PDB entry 8V7K | X-ray diffraction, 1.65 A resolution | chains A and P of the 3 polymer chains in the assembly

[Chain A]
Protein: DNA polymerase eta
Organism: Homo sapiens
Notes: EC 2.7.7.7
UniProtKB: Q9Y253 (POLH_HUMAN); numbering as in UniProt (aligned over 1-432)
Chain sequence (435 residues; numbered -2 to 432; the number before each row is that of its first residue; numbers below 1 keep their minus sign (Gly-2 is residue -2)):
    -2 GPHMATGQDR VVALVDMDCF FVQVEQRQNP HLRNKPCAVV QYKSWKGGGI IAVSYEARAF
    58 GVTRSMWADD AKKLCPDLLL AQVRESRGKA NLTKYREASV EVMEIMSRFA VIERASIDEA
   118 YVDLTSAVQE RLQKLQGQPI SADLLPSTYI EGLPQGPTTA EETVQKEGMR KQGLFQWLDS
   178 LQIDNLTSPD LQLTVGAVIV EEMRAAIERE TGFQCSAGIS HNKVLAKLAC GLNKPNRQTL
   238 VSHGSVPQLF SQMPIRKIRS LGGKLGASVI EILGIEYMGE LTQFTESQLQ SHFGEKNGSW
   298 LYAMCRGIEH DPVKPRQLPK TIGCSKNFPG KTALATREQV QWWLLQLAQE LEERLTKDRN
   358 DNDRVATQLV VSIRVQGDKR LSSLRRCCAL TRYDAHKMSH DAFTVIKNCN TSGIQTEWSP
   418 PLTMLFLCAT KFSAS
Unresolved in the structure: 154-161, 411-412
Construct notes: expression tag (-2 to 0)
Metal / ion sites: Mn2+ site 1: Asp13, Met14, Asp115 (together with 2'-deoxyadenosine 5'-triphosphate); Mn2+ site 2: Asp13, Asp115, Glu116 (together with 2'-deoxyadenosine 5'-triphosphate) (shared with CAR_9(P) of chain P)
Ligand contacts: 2'-deoxyadenosine 5'-triphosphate (DTP): Asp13, Met14, Asp15, Cys16, Phe17, Phe18, Ile48, Ala49, Tyr52, Arg55, Arg61, Ile114, Asp115, Glu116, Lys231
Swiss-Prot annotation at these positions:
  - binding site (Mg(2+)): Asp13, Met14, Asp115, Glu116
  - binding site (Mn(2+)): Asp13, Met14, Asp115, Glu116
  - binding site (a 2'-deoxyribonucleoside 5'-triphosphate): Arg61
  - natural variant: Val37 (deletion: In XPV), Leu75 (deletion: In XPV), Arg93 (R93P: In XPV), Arg111 (R111H: In XPV), Thr122 (T122P: In XPV), Gly153 (G153D: In a breast cancer sample), Thr191 (T191P: In XPV), Gly263 (G263V: In XPV), Val266 (V266D: In XPV), Gly295 (G295R: In XPV), Arg361 (R361S: In XPV)
  - mutagenesis: Tyr52 (Y52A/F: Reduces DNA polymerase activity; Y52E: Reduces DNA polymerase activity. Increases fidelity of replication and reduces translesion bypass), Arg61 (R61A: Reduces enzymatic activity by two-thirds), Ser62 (S62G: Increased DNA polymerase activity and translesion bypass compared to wild-type), Ala68 (A68S/V: Severe reduction in thymine dimer translesion bypass), Asn324 to Pro326 (Reduces binding to chromatin and to monoubiquitinated PCNA. Abolishes binding to monoubiquitinated PCNA; when associated with 705-E--H-713 Del)

[Chain P]
Molecule: 8-nt DNA strand
Sequence (8 nucleotides; numbered 2 to 9; the number before each row is that of its first residue):
     2 AGCGTCAX
Modified / non-standard residues: CAR (cytosine arabinose-5'-phosphate) at position 9
Metal / ion sites: Mn2+: CAR_9 (together with 2'-deoxyadenosine 5'-triphosphate) (shared with Asp13(A), Asp115(A), Glu116(A) of chain A)

[How chain A and chain P interact]
Residue-residue contacts (24; chain A residue first):
  Arg61(A) - CAR_9(P)  hydrogen bond to the sugar
  Ser113(A) - CAR_9(P)  hydrogen bond to the phosphate
  Asp115(A) - CAR_9(P)  phosphate contact
  Glu116(A) - CAR_9(P)  phosphate contact
  Lys224(A) - CAR_9(P)  salt bridge to the phosphate
  Ile255(A) - DA8(P)  phosphate contact
  Arg256(A) - DA8(P)  phosphate contact
  Ser257(A) - DC7(P)  phosphate contact
  Ser257(A) - DA8(P)  hydrogen bond to the phosphate
  Leu258(A) - DA8(P)  hydrogen bond to the phosphate
  Gly259(A) - DA8(P)  hydrogen bond to the phosphate
  Gly260(A) - DC7(P)  phosphate contact
  Gly260(A) - DA8(P)  phosphate contact
  Lys261(A) - DT6(P)  salt bridge to the phosphate
  Lys261(A) - DC7(P)  hydrogen bond to the phosphate
  Leu262(A) - DC7(P)  hydrogen bond to the phosphate
  Arg377(A) - DG5(P)  salt bridge to the phosphate
  Ser380(A) - DC4(P)  phosphate contact
  Leu381(A) - DC4(P)  phosphate contact
  Arg382(A) - DG3(P)  hydrogen bond to the base
  Arg382(A) - DC4(P)  hydrogen bond to the phosphate
  Arg383(A) - DG3(P)  hydrogen bond to the phosphate
  Arg383(A) - DC4(P)  salt bridge to the phosphate
  Cys384(A) - DG3(P)  hydrogen bond to the phosphate
Other interface residues (no listed pair), chain A (21 interface residues in all): Gln365, Ser379
Other interface residues (no listed pair), chain P (8 interface residues in all): DA2

[Summary]
Chain A and chain P form an interface of 21 and 8 residues respectively; the contacts include 11 hydrogen
bonds and 4 salt bridges. Polar pairs include Arg382(A)-DG3(P), Arg61(A)-CAR_9(P) and Ser113(A)-CAR_9(P).
Bound to chain A: 2'-deoxyadenosine 5'-triphosphate.
Here chain A is DNA polymerase eta (Homo sapiens) and chain P is an 8-nt DNA strand. Entry 8V7K (Human DNA
polymerase eta-DNA-araC-ended primer ternary complex:reaction with 10 mM Mn2+ for 1800s) was determined by
X-ray diffraction (same publication as 8V7A, 8V7B, 8V7C, 8V7D, 8V7E, 8V7F and 4 further entries).
